PDB entry 7RSV | X-ray diffraction, 1.78 A resolution | chain A

== Chain A ==
Molecule: Phosphatidylinositol 3-kinase catalytic subunit type 3
Source organism: Homo sapiens
Notes: EC 2.7.1.137
Reference sequence: Q8NEB9 (PK3C3_HUMAN); residues 282-879 here = UniProt positions 282-879
Amino-acid sequence (612 residues; row label = number of the first residue in the row):
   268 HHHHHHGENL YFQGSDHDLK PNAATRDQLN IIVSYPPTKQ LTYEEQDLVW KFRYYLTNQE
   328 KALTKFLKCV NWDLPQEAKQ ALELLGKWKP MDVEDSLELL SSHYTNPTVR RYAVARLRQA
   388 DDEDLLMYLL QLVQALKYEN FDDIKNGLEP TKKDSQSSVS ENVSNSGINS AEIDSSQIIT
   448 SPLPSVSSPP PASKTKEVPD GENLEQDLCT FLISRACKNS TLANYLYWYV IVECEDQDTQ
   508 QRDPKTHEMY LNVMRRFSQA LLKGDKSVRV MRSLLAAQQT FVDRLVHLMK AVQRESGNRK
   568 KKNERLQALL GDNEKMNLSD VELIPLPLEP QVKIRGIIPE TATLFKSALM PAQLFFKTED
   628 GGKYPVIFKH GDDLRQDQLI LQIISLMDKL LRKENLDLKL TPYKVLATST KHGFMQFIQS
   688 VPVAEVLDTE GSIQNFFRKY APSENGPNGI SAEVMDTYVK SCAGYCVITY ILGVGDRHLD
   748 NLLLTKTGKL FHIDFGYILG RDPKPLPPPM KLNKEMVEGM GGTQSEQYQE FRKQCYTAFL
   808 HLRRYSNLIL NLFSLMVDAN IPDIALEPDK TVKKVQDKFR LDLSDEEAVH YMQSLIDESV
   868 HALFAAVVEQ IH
Unresolved in the structure: 268-286, 416-471, 872-879
Sequence notes: expression tag (268-281)
Bound ions: Na+ near Asp409 (its only coordinating residue here)
Small-molecule neighbours: 7IQ ((5aS,8aR,9S)-2-[(3R)-3-methylmorpholin-4-yl]-5,5a,6,7,8,8a-hexahydro-4H-cyclopenta[e]pyrazolo[1,5-a]pyrazin-4-one): Phe612, Pro618, Ile634, Lys636, Asp644, Tyr670, Met682, Gln683, Phe684, Ile685, Ser687, Leu750, Phe758, Ile760, Asp761
Curated features (UniProtKB/Swiss-Prot):
  - region: Leu611 to Met617 (G-loop), Gly740 to Asn748 (Catalytic loop), His759 to Asn780 (Activation loop)
  - modified residue: Ser282 (Phosphoserine)

== Overview ==
Bound to chain A: compound 7IQ.
Chain A is Phosphatidylinositol 3-kinase catalytic subunit type 3 (Homo sapiens); the structure, Structure of
the VPS34 kinase domain with compound 5, was determined by X-ray diffraction (same publication as 7RSJ and
7RSP).
